9FXS - chains C and I of the 4 polymer chains in the assembly; structure by electron microscopy, 4.20 A resolution (low resolution: residue-level contacts below are approximate; hydrogen-bond / salt-bridge calls are withheld).

[Chain C]
Protein: Chaperone protein FimC
Organism: Escherichia coli
Reference sequence: P31697 (FIMC_ECOLI); residues 1-205 here correspond to UniProt positions 37-241 (UniProt number = residue number + 36)
Sequence (212 residues; numbered 0 to 211; the number before each row is that of its first residue; numbering starts at 0):
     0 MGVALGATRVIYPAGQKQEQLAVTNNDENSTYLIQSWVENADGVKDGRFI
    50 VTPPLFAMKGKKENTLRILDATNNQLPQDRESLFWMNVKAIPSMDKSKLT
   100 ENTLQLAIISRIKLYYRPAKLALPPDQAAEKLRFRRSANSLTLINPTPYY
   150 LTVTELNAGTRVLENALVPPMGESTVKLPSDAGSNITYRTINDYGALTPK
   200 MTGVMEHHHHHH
Disordered / not traced: 0, 95-100, 206-211
Construct notes: initiating methionine (0); expression tag (206-211)

[Chain I]
Protein: Fimbrin-like protein FimI
Organism: Escherichia coli
Reference sequence: P39264 (FIMI_ECOLI); residues 1-160 here correspond to UniProt positions 20-179 (UniProt number = residue number + 19)
Sequence (160 residues; row label = number of the first residue in the row):
     1 GNKWNTTLPGGNMQFQGVIIAETCRIEAGDKQMTVNMGQISSNRFHAVGE
    51 DSAPVPFVIHLRECSTVVSERVGVAFHGVADGKNPDVLSVGEGPGIATNI
   101 GVALFDDEGNLVPINRPPANWKRLYSGSTSLHFIAKYRATGRRVTGGIAN
   151 AQAWFSLTYQ
Disordered / not traced: 1-7, 42-51, 90-99, 118-128, 141-148
Disulfide bonds: C24-C64

[Interface between chain C and chain I]
Residue-residue contacts (76; chain C residue first):
  G1(C) - I26(I)
  G1(C) - E27(I)
  V2(C) - I26(I)
  A3(C) - R25(I)
  L4(C) - E22(I)
  L4(C) - T23(I)
  G5(C) - I20(I)
  G5(C) - A21(I)
  G5(C) - E22(I)
  A6(C) - A21(I)
  A6(C) - E22(I)
  A6(C) - T23(I)
  T7(C) - A21(I)
  T7(C) - E22(I)
  T7(C) - T23(I)
  R8(C) - Q160(I)
  N25(C) - R25(I)
  Y31(C) - M33(I)
  W84(C) - T158(I)
  K88(C) - W154(I)
  P91(C) - Q32(I)
  P91(C) - M33(I)
  M93(C) - Q32(I)
  D94(C) - Q32(I)
  N101(C) - V35(I)
  N101(C) - N36(I)
  N101(C) - M37(I)
  N101(C) - G38(I)
  N101(C) - Q39(I)
  N101(C) - I40(I)
  N101(C) - Y137(I)
  N101(C) - A149(I)
  T102(C) - T34(I)
  T102(C) - V35(I)
  T102(C) - M37(I)
  T102(C) - N150(I)
  T102(C) - A151(I)
  L103(C) - M33(I)
  L103(C) - T34(I)
  L103(C) - V35(I)
  L103(C) - M37(I)
  L103(C) - A151(I)
  Q104(C) - Q32(I)
  Q104(C) - M33(I)
  Q104(C) - T34(I)
  Q104(C) - A151(I)
  Q104(C) - Q152(I)
  Q104(C) - A153(I)
  L105(C) - M33(I)
  L105(C) - A153(I)
  A106(C) - A153(I)
  A106(C) - W154(I)
  A106(C) - F155(I)
  I107(C) - I26(I)
  I107(C) - F155(I)
  I107(C) - L157(I)
  I108(C) - W154(I)
  I108(C) - F155(I)
  I108(C) - S156(I)
  I108(C) - L157(I)
  S109(C) - L157(I)
  R110(C) - L157(I)
  R110(C) - T158(I)
  R110(C) - Y159(I)
  K112(C) - Y159(I)
  K112(C) - Q160(I)
  T153(C) - R71(I)
  E154(C) - R71(I)
  N164(C) - R71(I)
  N164(C) - Q160(I)
  Y193(C) - V18(I)
  Y193(C) - I19(I)
  Y193(C) - I20(I)
  Y193(C) - A21(I)
  G194(C) - A21(I)
  L196(C) - V67(I)
Interface residues without a listed pair, chain C (37 interface residues in all): N28, I90, I111, T151, I190
Interface residues without a listed pair, chain I (38 interface residues in all): C24, K31, V68, L88, V102

[In short]
Chain C and chain I form an interface of 37 and 38 residues respectively.
Here chain C is Chaperone protein FimC and chain I is Fimbrin-like protein FimI, both from Escherichia coli.
Entry 9FXS (Cryo-EM structure of the type 1 pilus complex including pilus rod and FimI-bound assembly platform
after ...) was determined by electron microscopy (same publication as 9FW9, 9FWB, 9FX0, 9FX8, 9FXB and 9FY9).
